PDB entry 5NIF | X-ray diffraction, 3.00 A resolution | chains I and 1 of the 30 polymer chains in the assembly

Chain I:
Protein: Proteasome subunit beta type-2
Source organism: Saccharomyces cerevisiae (strain ATCC 204508 / S288c)
Notes: EC 3.4.25.1
Reference sequence: P25043 (PSB2_YEAST); residues -28 to 232 here correspond to UniProt positions 1-261 (UniProt number = residue number + 29)
Amino-acid sequence (261 residues; each row starts with the number of its first residue; numbers below 1 keep their minus sign (Met-28 is residue -28)):
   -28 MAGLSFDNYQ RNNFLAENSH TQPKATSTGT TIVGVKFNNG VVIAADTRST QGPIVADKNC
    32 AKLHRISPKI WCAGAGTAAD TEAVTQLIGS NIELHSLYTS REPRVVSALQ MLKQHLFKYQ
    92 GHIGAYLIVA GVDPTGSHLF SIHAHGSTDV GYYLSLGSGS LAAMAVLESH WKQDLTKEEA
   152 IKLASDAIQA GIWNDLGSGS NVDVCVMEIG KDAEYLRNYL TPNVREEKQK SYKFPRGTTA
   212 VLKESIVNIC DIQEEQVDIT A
Unresolved in the structure: -28 to 0, 223-232
Curated features (UniProtKB/Swiss-Prot):
  - active site: Thr1 (Nucleophile)

Chain 1:
Protein: Proteasome subunit beta type-6
Source organism: Saccharomyces cerevisiae (strain ATCC 204508 / S288c)
Notes: EC 3.4.25.1
Reference sequence: P23724 (PSB6_YEAST); the author numbering skips numbers that UniProt does not, so the offset changes along the chain: -28 to -1 = UniProt 1-28; 1-213 = UniProt 29-241
Amino-acid sequence (241 residues; numbered -28 to 213; 1 number in that range is skipped by the numbering (no residue carries it; nothing is unmodelled there); the number before each row is that of its first residue; numbers below 1 keep their minus sign (Met-28 is residue -28)):
   -28 MATIASEYSS EASNTPIEHQ FNPYGDNG
     1 GTILGIAGED FAVLAGDTRN ITDYSINSRY EPKVFDCGDN IVMSANGFAA DGDALVKRFK
    61 NSVKWYHFDH NDKKLSINSA ARNIQHLLYG KRFFPYYVHT IIAGLDEDGK GAVYSFDPVG
   121 SYEREQCRAG GAAASLIMPF LDNQVNFKNQ YEPGTNGKVK KPLKYLSVEE VIKLVRDSFT
   181 SATERHIQVG DGLEILIVTK DGVRKEFYEL KRD
Unresolved in the structure: -28 to -10

Chain I / chain 1 interface:
Pairs across the interface (58):
  Arg19(I) - Ile187(1)
  Arg19(I) - Asp213(1)  salt bridge
  Gly23(I) - Tyr24(1)
  Pro24(I) - Arg185(1)
  Pro24(I) - His186(1)
  Pro24(I) - Ile187(1)  hydrogen bond (backbone-backbone)
  Ile25(I) - Arg185(1)
  Ile25(I) - His186(1)
  Val26(I) - Glu184(1)
  Val26(I) - Arg185(1)  hydrogen bond (backbone-backbone)
  Val26(I) - Ile187(1)  hydrophobic
  Ala27(I) - Arg185(1)  hydrogen bond (backbone-side chain)
  Lys29(I) - Glu184(1)  salt bridge
  Lys29(I) - Arg185(1)
  Ile163(I) - Asp213(1)
  Trp164(I) - Ile26(1)
  Trp164(I) - Arg29(1)  hydrogen bond (backbone-side chain)
  Trp164(I) - Arg212(1)
  Asn165(I) - Arg29(1)
  Asp166(I) - Tyr24(1)
  Asp166(I) - Asp213(1)
  Leu167(I) - Arg19(1)
  Leu167(I) - Asp23(1)
  Leu167(I) - Tyr24(1)  hydrogen bond (backbone-backbone)
  Leu167(I) - Ile26(1)  hydrophobic
  Leu167(I) - Ile187(1)
  Gly168(I) - Tyr24(1)
  Ser169(I) - Asp213(1)
  Gly170(I) - Asp213(1)
  Ser171(I) - Asp213(1)
  Asn194(I) - Lys211(1)  hydrogen bond (backbone-side chain)
  Asn194(I) - Asp213(1)  hydrogen bond
  Arg196(I) - Asp177(1)
  Arg196(I) - Thr180(1)  hydrogen bond
  Arg196(I) - Ser181(1)  hydrogen bond
  Arg196(I) - Glu184(1)
  Glu197(I) - Arg176(1)  salt bridge
  Glu197(I) - Thr180(1)
  Lys199(I) - Asp177(1)
  Gln200(I) - Lys173(1)
  Gln200(I) - Arg176(1)  hydrogen bond
  Gln200(I) - Asp177(1)  hydrogen bond (backbone-side chain)
  Lys201(I) - Gln144(1)
  Lys201(I) - Glu170(1)  salt bridge
  Lys201(I) - Asp177(1)
  Tyr203(I) - Phe140(1)  hydrophobic
  Tyr203(I) - Gln144(1)
  Tyr203(I) - Leu174(1)
  Tyr203(I) - Asp177(1)  hydrogen bond
  Phe205(I) - Asn143(1)
  Phe205(I) - Gln144(1)
  Phe205(I) - Gln150(1)
  Arg207(I) - Pro153(1)
  Gly208(I) - Pro153(1)
  Thr209(I) - Asn149(1)
  Thr209(I) - Gln150(1)
  Thr209(I) - Tyr151(1)  hydrogen bond (backbone-backbone)
  Ala211(I) - Gly157(1)
Also at the interface, not in a pair above, chain I (32 interface residues in all): Thr21, Asp28, Val195, Pro206
Also at the interface, not in a pair above, chain 1 (30 interface residues in all): Ile21, Ser25, Leu136

Summary:
Chain I and chain 1 form an interface of 32 and 30 residues respectively, with 13 hydrogen bonds and 4 salt
bridges. Among the polar pairs are Arg19(I)-Asp213(1), Lys29(I)-Glu184(1) and Glu197(I)-Arg176(1). Curated
annotation (UniProt) lists active-site residue Thr1(I) on chain I.
Here chain I is Proteasome subunit beta type-2 and chain 1 is Proteasome subunit beta type-6, both from
Saccharomyces cerevisiae (strain ATCC 204508 / S288c). Entry 5NIF (Yeast 20S proteasome in complex with
Blm-pep activator) was determined by X-ray diffraction.
